5W3L - chains A and D of the 6 polymer chains in the assembly; structure by electron microscopy, 2.71 A resolution.

== Chain A ==
Name: viral protein 1
Organism: Human rhinovirus 14
UniProtKB: P03303 (POLG_HRV14); residues 1-289 here correspond to UniProt positions 568-856 (UniProt number = residue number + 567)
Chain sequence (289 residues; row label = number of the first residue in the row):
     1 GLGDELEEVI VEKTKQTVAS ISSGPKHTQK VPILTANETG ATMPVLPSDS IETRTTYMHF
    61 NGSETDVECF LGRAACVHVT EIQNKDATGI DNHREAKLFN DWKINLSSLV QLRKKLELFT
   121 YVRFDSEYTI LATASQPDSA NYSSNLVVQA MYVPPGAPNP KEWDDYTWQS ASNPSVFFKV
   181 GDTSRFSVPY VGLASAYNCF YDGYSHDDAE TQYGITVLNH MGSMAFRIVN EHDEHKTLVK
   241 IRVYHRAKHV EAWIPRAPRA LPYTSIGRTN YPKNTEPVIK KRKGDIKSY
Not modelled in the structure: 1-15
Swiss-Prot annotation at these positions:
  - site: Tyr289 (Cleavage)

== Chain D ==
Name: viral protein 4
Organism: Human rhinovirus 14
UniProtKB: P03303 (POLG_HRV14); residues 1-68 here correspond to UniProt positions 2-69 (UniProt number = residue number + 1)
Chain sequence (68 residues; each row starts with the number of its first residue):
     1 GAQVSTQKSG SHENQNILTN GSNQTFTVIN YYKDAASTSS AGQSLSMDPS KFTEPVKDLM
    61 LKGAPALN
Not modelled in the structure: 1-28
Swiss-Prot annotation at these positions:
  - site: Asn68 (Cleavage)
  - lipidation: Gly1 (N-myristoyl glycine)

== How chain A and chain D interact ==
Contacting residue pairs (43):
  Lys30(A) - Gly63(D)
  Lys30(A) - Ala64(D)
  Lys30(A) - Pro65(D)
  Val31(A) - Gly63(D)  hydrogen bond (backbone-backbone)
  Pro32(A) - Lys62(D)
  Pro32(A) - Gly63(D)
  Ala36(A) - Ala66(D)
  Thr39(A) - Val56(D)
  Thr39(A) - Met60(D)
  Gly40(A) - Pro55(D)
  Ala41(A) - Thr53(D)
  Ala41(A) - Val56(D)  hydrophobic
  Ala41(A) - Met60(D)  hydrophobic
  Thr42(A) - Thr53(D)  hydrogen bond (backbone-backbone)
  Thr42(A) - Glu54(D)
  Met43(A) - Met60(D)
  Met43(A) - Leu61(D)
  Met43(A) - Lys62(D)
  Pro44(A) - Glu54(D)
  Pro44(A) - Lys62(D)
  Leu46(A) - Lys62(D)
  Asp49(A) - Lys62(D)  salt bridge
  Asn61(A) - Gln43(D)
  Asn61(A) - Met47(D)
  Gly62(A) - Gln43(D)
  Ser63(A) - Gln43(D)
  Asp66(A) - Gly42(D)
  Asp66(A) - Gln43(D)
  Asp66(A) - Ser44(D)  hydrogen bond (side chain-backbone)
  Glu68(A) - Ser40(D)  hydrogen bond
  Glu68(A) - Ala41(D)
  Asp125(A) - Ala35(D)
  Asp125(A) - Ala36(D)
  Ser187(A) - Ala36(D)
  Ser187(A) - Ser37(D)
  Pro189(A) - Ala36(D)  hydrophobic
  Arg246(A) - Ser40(D)  hydrogen bond
  Lys248(A) - Ala36(D)  hydrogen bond (side chain-backbone)
  Lys248(A) - Thr38(D)
  His249(A) - Ala35(D)
  His249(A) - Thr38(D)  hydrogen bond
  His249(A) - Ser39(D)  hydrogen bond (side chain-backbone)
  Pro255(A) - Phe52(D)
Other interface residues (no listed pair), chain A (28 interface residues in all): Gln29, Thr35, Val45, Val188
Other interface residues (no listed pair), chain D (24 interface residues in all): Leu67

== In short ==
Chain A and chain D form an interface of 28 and 24 residues respectively; the contacts include 8 hydrogen
bonds and 1 salt bridge. Among the polar pairs are Asp49(A)-Lys62(D), Asp66(A)-Ser44(D) and Glu68(A)-Ser40(D).
Here chain A is viral protein 1 and chain D is viral protein 4, both from Human rhinovirus 14. Entry 5W3L
(CryoEM structure of rhinovirus B14 in complex with C5 Fab (4 degrees Celsius, molar ratio 1:3 ...) was
determined by electron microscopy, deposited together with 5W3E, 5W3M and 5W3O.
